Entry 7KRC (X-ray diffraction, 2.65 A resolution); this record covers chains A and B.

[Chain A]
Protein: HIV-1 reverse transcriptase, P66 subunit
From: Human immunodeficiency virus type 1 group M subtype B
Notes: EC 2.7.7.49, 2.7.7.7, 3.1.26.13
Reference sequence: P03366 (POL_HV1B1); residues 1-555 here correspond to UniProt positions 600-1154 (UniProt number = residue number + 599)
Sequence (557 residues; each row starts with the number of its first residue; numbers below 1 keep their minus sign (Met-1 is residue -1)):
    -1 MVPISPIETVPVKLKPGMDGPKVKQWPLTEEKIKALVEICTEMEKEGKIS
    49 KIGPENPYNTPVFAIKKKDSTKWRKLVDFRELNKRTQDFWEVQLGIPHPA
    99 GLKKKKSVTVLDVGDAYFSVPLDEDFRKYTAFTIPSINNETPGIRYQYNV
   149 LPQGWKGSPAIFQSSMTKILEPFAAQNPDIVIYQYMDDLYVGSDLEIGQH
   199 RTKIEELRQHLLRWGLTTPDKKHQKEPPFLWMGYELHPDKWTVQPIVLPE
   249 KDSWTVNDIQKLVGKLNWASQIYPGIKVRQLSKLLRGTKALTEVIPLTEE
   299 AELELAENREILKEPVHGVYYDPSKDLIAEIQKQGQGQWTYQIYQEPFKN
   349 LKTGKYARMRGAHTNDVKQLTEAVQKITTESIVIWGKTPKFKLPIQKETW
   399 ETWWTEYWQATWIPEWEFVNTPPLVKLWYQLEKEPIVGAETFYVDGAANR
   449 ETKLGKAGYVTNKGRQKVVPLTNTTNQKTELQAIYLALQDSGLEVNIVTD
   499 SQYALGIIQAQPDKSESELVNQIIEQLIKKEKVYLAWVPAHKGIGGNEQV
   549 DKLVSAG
Disordered / not traced: -1 to 2, 359-360, 553-555
Differences from the reference sequence: expression tag (-1 to 0); engineered mutation Ala172 (Lys771 in P03366), Ala173 (Lys772 in P03366), Ser280 (Cys879 in P03366)
Ligand contacts: X2J (4-{3-chloro-5-[(E)-2-cyanoethenyl]phenoxy}-3-[2-(2,4-dioxo-3,4-dihydropyrimidin-1(2H)-yl)ethoxy]phenyl sulfurofluoridate): Pro95, Leu100, Lys101, Lys102, Lys103, Val106, Val108, Val179, Tyr181, Tyr188, Val189, Gly190, Lys223, Pro225, Phe227, Leu228, Trp229, Leu234, His235, Pro236, Tyr318
Curated features (UniProtKB/Swiss-Prot):
  - region: Phe227 to His235 (RT 'primer grip')
  - motif: Trp398 to Trp414 (Tryptophan repeat motif)
  - binding site (Mg(2+)): Asp110, Asp185, Asp186, Asp443, Glu478, Asp498, Asp549
  - site: Trp401 (Essential for RT p66/p51 heterodimerization), Trp414 (Essential for RT p66/p51 heterodimerization), Phe440, Tyr441 (Cleavage)
From the paper describing this entry:
  - binding site for X2J: Lys101, Lys103, Tyr181

[Chain B]
Protein: HIV-1 reverse transcriptase, P51 subunit
From: Human immunodeficiency virus type 1 group M subtype B
Reference sequence: P03366 (POL_HV1B1); residues 1-428 here correspond to UniProt positions 600-1027 (UniProt number = residue number + 599)
Sequence (428 residues; row label = number of the first residue in the row):
     1 PISPIETVPVKLKPGMDGPKVKQWPLTEEKIKALVEICTEMEKEGKISKI
    51 GPENPYNTPVFAIKKKDSTKWRKLVDFRELNKRTQDFWEVQLGIPHPAGL
   101 KKKKSVTVLDVGDAYFSVPLDEDFRKYTAFTIPSINNETPGIRYQYNVLP
   151 QGWKGSPAIFQSSMTKILEPFKKQNPDIVIYQYMDDLYVGSDLEIGQHRT
   201 KIEELRQHLLRWGLTTPDKKHQKEPPFLWMGYELHPDKWTVQPIVLPEKD
   251 SWTVNDIQKLVGKLNWASQIYPGIKVRQLSKLLRGTKALTEVIPLTEEAE
   301 LELAENREILKEPVHGVYYDPSKDLIAEIQKQGQGQWTYQIYQEPFKNLK
   351 TGKYARMRGAHTNDVKQLTEAVQKITTESIVIWGKTPKFKLPIQKETWET
   401 WWTEYWQATWIPEWEFVNTPPLVKLWYQ
Disordered / not traced: 1-4, 65-67, 220-231
Differences from the reference sequence: engineered mutation Ser280 (Cys879 in P03366)
Curated features (UniProtKB/Swiss-Prot):
  - region: Phe227 to His235 (RT 'primer grip')
  - motif: Trp398 to Trp414 (Tryptophan repeat motif)
  - binding site (Mg(2+)): Asp110, Asp185, Asp186
  - site (Essential for RT p66/p51 heterodimerization): Trp401, Trp414

[How chain A and chain B interact]
Residue-residue contacts (103; chain A residue first):
  Val8(A) - Glu53(B)
  Pro9(A) - Glu53(B)
  Gln85(A) - Glu53(B)  hydrogen bond (side chain-backbone)
  Asp86(A) - Lys20(B)  salt bridge
  Asp86(A) - Pro55(B)
  Phe87(A) - Pro52(B)
  Phe87(A) - Glu53(B)
  Phe87(A) - Pro55(B)
  Trp88(A) - Pro52(B)  hydrogen bond (backbone-backbone)
  Trp88(A) - Asn54(B)
  Trp88(A) - Pro55(B)
  Trp88(A) - Pro140(B)
  Trp88(A) - Gly141(B)
  Trp88(A) - Arg143(B)
  Gln91(A) - Asn137(B)
  Gly93(A) - Asn137(B)
  Ile94(A) - Asn137(B)  hydrogen bond (backbone-side chain)
  Pro95(A) - Asn136(B)
  His96(A) - Asn136(B)  hydrogen bond (backbone-side chain)
  Gly99(A) - Asn136(B)
  Gly99(A) - Glu138(B)
  Leu100(A) - Glu138(B)
  Lys101(A) - Glu138(B)  salt bridge
  Ala158(A) - Pro52(B)
  Gln161(A) - Pro140(B)
  Ser162(A) - Pro52(B)
  Thr165(A) - Pro140(B)
  Tyr181(A) - Glu138(B)
  Glu370(A) - Gln394(B)
  Gln373(A) - Gln394(B)
  Gln373(A) - Glu396(B)
  Gln373(A) - Thr397(B)
  Gln373(A) - Thr400(B)  hydrogen bond
  Thr377(A) - Thr400(B)
  Ile380(A) - Pro25(B)
  Ile380(A) - Leu26(B)
  Val381(A) - Pro25(B)  hydrophobic
  Val381(A) - Asn136(B)  hydrogen bond (backbone-backbone)
  Ile382(A) - Ile135(B)
  Ile382(A) - Asn136(B)  hydrogen bond (backbone-side chain)
  Trp383(A) - Ile135(B)
  Gly384(A) - Thr27(B)
  Gly384(A) - Glu28(B)  hydrogen bond (backbone-backbone)
  Gly384(A) - Ile135(B)
  Trp402(A) - Lys331(B)  hydrogen bond (backbone-side chain)
  Tyr405(A) - Lys331(B)  hydrogen bond (backbone-side chain)
  Trp406(A) - Lys331(B)
  Trp406(A) - Pro392(B)  hydrophobic
  Trp406(A) - Val417(B)  hydrophobic
  Trp406(A) - Asn418(B)
  Trp406(A) - Thr419(B)
  Trp406(A) - Pro420(B)
  Gln407(A) - Lys331(B)  hydrogen bond (backbone-side chain)
  Gln407(A) - Asp364(B)
  Gln407(A) - Pro392(B)
  Gln407(A) - Ile393(B)
  Gln407(A) - Gln394(B)
  Gln407(A) - Val417(B)  hydrogen bond (side chain-backbone)
  Ala408(A) - Lys331(B)
  Ala408(A) - Trp337(B)  hydrophobic
  Ala408(A) - Asp364(B)
  Ala408(A) - Pro392(B)  hydrogen bond (backbone-backbone)
  Ala408(A) - Ile393(B)
  Thr409(A) - Asp364(B)  hydrogen bond (backbone-side chain)
  Trp410(A) - Asn363(B)
  Trp410(A) - Val365(B)  hydrophobic
  Trp410(A) - Trp401(B)  hydrophobic
  Trp410(A) - Tyr405(B)
  Pro433(A) - Asn255(B)
  Pro433(A) - Leu289(B)  hydrophobic
  Pro433(A) - Thr290(B)
  Ile434(A) - Thr290(B)
  Val435(A) - Thr290(B)
  Thr439(A) - Ala288(B)
  Thr439(A) - Leu289(B)  hydrogen bond (side chain-backbone)
  Tyr441(A) - Gln258(B)
  Tyr441(A) - Lys287(B)  hydrogen bond (side chain-backbone)
  Thr459(A) - Thr286(B)
  Asn460(A) - Thr286(B)
  Asn460(A) - Ala288(B)
  Asn494(A) - Leu289(B)
  Val496(A) - Leu289(B)  hydrophobic
  Gln500(A) - Leu422(B)
  Leu503(A) - Leu422(B)  hydrophobic
  Gln507(A) - Leu422(B)
  Tyr532(A) - Asn255(B)  hydrogen bond
  Tyr532(A) - Lys259(B)  hydrogen bond
  Tyr532(A) - Leu289(B)  hydrophobic
  Ala534(A) - Lys259(B)
  Trp535(A) - Lys259(B)
  Val536(A) - Gln258(B)
  Pro537(A) - Gly262(B)
  Pro537(A) - Asn265(B)
  Lys540(A) - Asn265(B)  hydrogen bond
  Lys540(A) - Ser280(B)
  Gly541(A) - Ser280(B)
  Ile542(A) - Ser280(B)
  Ile542(A) - Leu283(B)
  Gly543(A) - Leu283(B)
  Gly543(A) - Arg284(B)
  Gly544(A) - Thr286(B)
  Gln547(A) - Arg284(B)  hydrogen bond (side chain-backbone)
  Gln547(A) - Thr286(B)
Other interface residues (no listed pair), chain A (66 interface residues in all): Ile159, Ile180, Gln182, Thr376, Lys385, Thr386, Glu432, Val458, Glu546
Other interface residues (no listed pair), chain B (53 interface residues in all): Thr131, Thr139, Val254, Gly285, Pro421, Trp426

[In short]
66 residues of chain A and 53 residues of chain B are in contact, with 20 hydrogen bonds and 2 salt bridges.
Among the polar pairs are Asp86(A)-Lys20(B), Lys101(A)-Glu138(B) and Gln85(A)-Glu53(B). Chain A binds compound
X2J. From the paper: a binding site for X2J at Lys101(A), Lys103(A) and Tyr181(A).
Here chain A is HIV-1 reverse transcriptase, P66 subunit and chain B is HIV-1 reverse transcriptase, P51
subunit, both from Human immunodeficiency virus type 1 group M subtype B. Entry 7KRC (Crystal Structure of
HIV-1 Reverse Transcriptase in Complex with
(E)-4-(3-chloro-5-(2-cyanovinyl)phenoxy)-3-(2-(2,4-dioxo-3,4-dihydropyrimidin-1(2H)-yl)ethoxy)phenyl
sulfurofluoridate (JLJ709)) was determined by X-ray diffraction together with 7KRD, 7KRE and 7KRF from the
same study.
